Entry 6B2O (X-ray diffraction, 2.35 A resolution); this record covers chains D and E of the 6 polymer chains in the assembly.

# Chain D (and E)
Name: ATP-utilizing enzyme of the PP-loopsuperfamily
Organism: Lactobacillus plantarum
Notes: chain E of this document is another copy of the same molecule, construct and numbering; everything in this record applies to it too
Reference sequence: A0A0G9FES3 (A0A0G9FES3_LACPN); residue numbers follow UniProt; this construct covers 1-276
Amino-acid sequence (286 residues; each row starts with the number of its first residue):
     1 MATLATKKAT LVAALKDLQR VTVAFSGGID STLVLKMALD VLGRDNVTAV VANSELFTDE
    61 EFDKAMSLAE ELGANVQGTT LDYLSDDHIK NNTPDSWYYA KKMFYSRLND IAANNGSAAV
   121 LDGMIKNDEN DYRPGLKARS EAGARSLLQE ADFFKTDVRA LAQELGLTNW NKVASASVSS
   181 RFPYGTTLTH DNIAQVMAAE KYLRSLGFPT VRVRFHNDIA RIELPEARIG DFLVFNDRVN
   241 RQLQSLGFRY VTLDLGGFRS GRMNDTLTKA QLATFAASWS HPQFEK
Disordered / not traced: 1-4, 123-144, 260-286 (chain E: 1, 127-143, 280-286)
Construct notes: engineered mutation Ala176 (Cys in A0A0G9FES3); expression tag (277-286)
What the authors report for this chain:
  - mutagenesis - D128A, C176A: abolished catalytic activity
  - binding site for phosphate ion: Ser180, Arg212, Arg214
  - mutagenesis - K101A, E223A: unchanged catalytic activity
  - mutagenesis - W97A: decreased expression

# How chain D and chain E interact
Pairs across the interface (6):
  Thr156(D) - Asn169(E)
  Arg159(D) - Thr168(E)
  Glu226(D) - Val234(E)
  Glu226(D) - Arg238(E)  salt bridge
  Ala227(D) - Asp231(E)
  Asp231(D) - Asp231(E)
Also at the interface, not in a pair above, chain D (7 interface residues in all): Ala160, Gln163
Also at the interface, not in a pair above, chain E (6 interface residues in all): Phe235

# Summary
7 residues of chain D face 6 of chain E across their interface, with 1 salt bridge. Its one salt-bridged
contact is Glu226(D)-Arg238(E). The paper reports a binding site for phosphate ion at Ser180(D), Arg212(D) and
Arg214(D); D128A and C176A of chain D abolish catalytic activity; 5 substitutions were tested in all.
Chain D and chain E are both ATP-utilizing enzyme of the PP-loopsuperfamily (Lactobacillus plantarum); the
structure, LarE, a sulfur transferase involved in synthesis of the cofactor for lactate racemase, C176A
variant, was determined by X-ray diffraction, deposited together with 6B2M.
